5N5R - chains A and P; structure by X-ray diffraction, 1.80 A resolution.

# Chain A
Protein: 14-3-3 protein sigma
Organism: Homo sapiens
UniProt: P31947 (1433S_HUMAN); numbering as in UniProt (aligned over 1-231)
Chain sequence (236 residues; numbered -4 to 231; the number before each row is that of its first residue; numbers below 1 keep their minus sign (Gly-4 is residue -4)):
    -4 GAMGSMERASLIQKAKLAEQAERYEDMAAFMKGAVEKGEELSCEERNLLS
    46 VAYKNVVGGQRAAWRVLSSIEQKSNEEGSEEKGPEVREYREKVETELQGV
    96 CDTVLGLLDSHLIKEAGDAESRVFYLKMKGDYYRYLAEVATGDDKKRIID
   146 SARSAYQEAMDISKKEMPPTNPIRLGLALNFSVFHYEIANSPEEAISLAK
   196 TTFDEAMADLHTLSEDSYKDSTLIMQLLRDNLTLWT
Unresolved in the structure: 72-77
Differences from the reference sequence: expression tag (-4 to 0)
Swiss-Prot annotation at these positions:
  - site (Interaction with phosphoserine on interacting protein): Arg56, Arg129
  - modified residue (Phosphoserine): Ser5, Ser74
Bound ions: Mg2+ site 1 near Glu2 (its only coordinating residue here); Mg2+ site 2: Glu35, Glu110, Glu188; Mg2+ site 3 near Glu89 (its only coordinating residue here)
Residues lining bound ligands: NV1 (2-azanyl-N-(2,6-dimethylphenyl)-N-propan-2-yl-ethanamide): Phe198, Met202, Leu205, Tyr213, Thr217, Met220, Gln221, Arg224
From the paper describing this entry:
  - binding site for NV1: Phe198, Met202, Tyr213, Thr217, Gln221

# Chain P
Protein: TAZ pS89 peptide
Chain sequence (9 residues; each row starts with the number of its first residue):
    87 SHSSPASLQ
Modified positions: Ser89 (phosphoserine; SEP)

# Interface between chain A and chain P
Contacting residue pairs (35):
  Asn42(A) - Ala92(P)
  Asn42(A) - Ser93(P)
  Asn42(A) - Leu94(P)  hydrogen bond (side chain-backbone)
  Ser45(A) - Ala92(P)  hydrogen bond (side chain-backbone)
  Val46(A) - Ala92(P)  hydrophobic
  Lys49(A) - Ser89(P)
  Lys49(A) - Ser90(P)
  Lys49(A) - Ala92(P)
  Arg56(A) - Ser89(P)
  Glu115(A) - Gln95(P)
  Lys122(A) - Ser90(P)
  Lys122(A) - Leu94(P)
  Arg129(A) - Ser89(P)
  Tyr130(A) - Ser89(P)
  Pro167(A) - Leu94(P)
  Pro167(A) - Gln95(P)
  Ile168(A) - Leu94(P)  hydrophobic
  Ile168(A) - Gln95(P)
  Gly171(A) - Ser90(P)
  Leu174(A) - His88(P)
  Leu174(A) - Ser89(P)
  Leu174(A) - Ser90(P)
  Asn175(A) - Ser89(P)
  Asn175(A) - Ser90(P)  hydrogen bond (side chain-backbone)
  Val178(A) - Ser87(P)
  Val178(A) - His88(P)
  Glu182(A) - Ser87(P)  hydrogen bond
  Asp215(A) - Gln95(P)
  Ile219(A) - Leu94(P)  hydrophobic
  Leu222(A) - Ser89(P)
  Leu222(A) - Pro91(P)
  Asp225(A) - His88(P)
  Asn226(A) - Ser87(P)
  Asn226(A) - His88(P)  hydrogen bond (side chain-backbone)
  Trp230(A) - Ser87(P)  hydrogen bond
Also at the interface, not in a pair above, chain A (27 interface residues in all): Cys38, Phe119, Tyr181, Leu218, Leu229

# Summary
27 residues of chain A face 9 of chain P across their interface; the contacts include 6 hydrogen bonds. Polar
contacts include Asn42(A)-Leu94(P), Ser45(A)-Ala92(P) and Asn175(A)-Ser90(P). Ligands of chain A: compound
NV1. Glu35(A), Glu110(A) and Glu188(A) coordinate Mg2+ site 2. From the paper: a binding site for NV1 at
Phe198(A), Met202(A) and Tyr213(A) among others.
Chain A is 14-3-3 protein sigma (Homo sapiens) and chain P is TAZ pS89 peptide; the structure, 14-3-3 sigma in
complex with TAZ pS89 peptide and fragment NV1, was determined by X-ray diffraction, deposited together with
5N5T, 5N5W and 5N75.
